PDB entry 3REK | X-ray diffraction, 2.60 A resolution | chains B and J of the 10 polymer chains in the assembly

== Chain B ==
Molecule: Histone H4
Source organism: Xenopus laevis
Reference sequence: P62799 (H4_XENLA); residues 1-102 here correspond to UniProt positions 2-103 (UniProt number = residue number + 1)
Sequence (102 residues; row label = number of the first residue in the row):
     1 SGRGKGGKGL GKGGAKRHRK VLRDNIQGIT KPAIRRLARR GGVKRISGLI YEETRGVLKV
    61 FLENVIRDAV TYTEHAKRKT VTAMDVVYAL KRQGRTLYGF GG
Unresolved in the structure: 1-19
Ion coordination: platinum (II) ion near Met84 (its only coordinating residue here)
UniProt features mapped onto this chain:
  - DNA-binding region: Lys16 to Lys20
  - modified residue: Ser1 (N-acetylserine), Arg3 (Asymmetric dimethylarginine), Lys5 (N6-(2-hydroxyisobutyryl)lysine), Lys8 (N6-(2-hydroxyisobutyryl)lysine), Lys12 (N6-(2-hydroxyisobutyryl)lysine), Lys16 (N6-(2-hydroxyisobutyryl)lysine), Lys20 (N6,N6,N6-trimethyllysine), Lys31 (N6-(2-hydroxyisobutyryl)lysine), Lys44 (N6-(2-hydroxyisobutyryl)lysine), Ser47 (Phosphoserine), Tyr51 (Phosphotyrosine), Lys59 (N6-(2-hydroxyisobutyryl)lysine), Lys77 (N6-(2-hydroxyisobutyryl)lysine), Lys79 (N6-(2-hydroxyisobutyryl)lysine), Tyr88 (Phosphotyrosine), Lys91 (N6-(2-hydroxyisobutyryl)lysine)
  - cross-link (Glycyl lysine isopeptide (Lys-Gly)): Lys31 (interchain with G-Cter in UFM1), Lys91 (interchain with G-Cter in ubiquitin)

== Chain J ==
Molecule: 146-nt DNA strand
Sequence (146 nucleotides; numbered -73 to 72; the number before each row is that of its first residue; numbers below 1 keep their minus sign (DA-73 is residue -73)):
   -73 ATCTCCAAAT ATCCCTTGCG GATCGTAGAA AAAGTGTGTC AAACTGCGCT ATCAAAGGGA
   -13 AACTTCAACT GAATTCAGTT GAAGTTTCCC TTTGATAGCG CAGTTTGACA CACTTTTTCT
    47 ACGATCCGCA AGGGATATTT GGAGAT
Ion coordination: platinum (II) ion site 1: DG-54, DG-53; platinum (II) ion site 2 near DG-46 (its only coordinating residue here); platinum (II) ion site 3: DG-40, DT-39; platinum (II) ion site 4 near DG-36 (its only coordinating residue here); platinum (II) ion site 5 near DG-28 (its only coordinating residue here); platinum (II) ion site 6 near DG-17 (its only coordinating residue here); platinum (II) ion site 7 near DG-16 (its only coordinating residue here); platinum (II) ion site 8 near DG-15 (its only coordinating residue here); platinum (II) ion site 9 near DA-2 (its only coordinating residue here); platinum (II) ion site 10 near DG7 (its only coordinating residue here); platinum (II) ion site 11: DG24, DC25; platinum (II) ion site 12 near DG58 (its only coordinating residue here); 2 more platinum (II) ion sites not listed

== How chain B and chain J interact ==
Pairs across the interface - 12 pairs, chain B then chain J:
  Arg35(B) - DA8(J)  salt bridge to the phosphate
  Arg45(B) - DG7(J)  sugar contact
  Arg45(B) - DA8(J)  phosphate contact
  Ile46(B) - DG7(J)  sugar contact
  Ile46(B) - DA8(J)  hydrogen bond to the phosphate
  Ser47(B) - DG7(J)  phosphate contact
  Gly48(B) - DG7(J)  hydrogen bond to the phosphate
  Arg78(B) - DA28(J)  phosphate contact
  Arg78(B) - DG29(J)  phosphate contact
  Lys79(B) - DC27(J)  salt bridge to the phosphate
  Lys79(B) - DA28(J)  hydrogen bond to the phosphate
  Thr80(B) - DA28(J)  hydrogen bond to the phosphate
Also at the interface, not in a pair above, chain B (10 interface residues in all): Lys44, Lys77
Also at the interface, not in a pair above, chain J (6 interface residues in all): DT6

== Overview ==
10 residues of chain B and 6 residues of chain J are in contact; the contacts include 4 hydrogen bonds and 2
salt bridges. Among the polar pairs are Ile46(B)-DA8(J), Gly48(B)-DG7(J) and Lys79(B)-DA28(J). From UniProt: a
DNA-binding region on chain B.
Here chain B is Histone H4 (Xenopus laevis) and chain J is a 146-nt DNA strand. Entry 3REK (2.6 Angstrom
Crystal Structure of the Nucleosome Core Particle Assembled with a 146 bp Alpha-Satellite DNA ...) was
determined by X-ray diffraction, deposited together with 3REH, 3REI, 3REJ and 3REL.
